7SCZ - chains J and F of the 11 polymer chains in the assembly; structure by electron microscopy, 3.50 A resolution.

Chain J:
Molecule: 147-nt DNA strand
Sequence (147 nucleotides; row label = number of the first residue in the row; numbers below 1 keep their minus sign (DA-73 is residue -73)):
   -73 ATCGAGAATCCCGGTGCCGAGGCCGCTCAATTGGTCGTAGACAGCTCTAG
   -23 CACCGCTTAAACGCACGTACGCGCTGTCCCCCGCGTTTTAACCGCCAAGG
    27 GGATTACTCCCTAGTCTCCAGGCACGTGTCAGATATATACATCCGAT

Chain F:
Name: Histone H4
From: Homo sapiens
Reference sequence: P62805 (H4_HUMAN); residues 0-102 here correspond to UniProt positions 1-103 (UniProt number = residue number + 1)
Amino-acid sequence (106 residues; each row starts with the number of its first residue; numbers below 1 keep their minus sign (Gly-3 is residue -3)):
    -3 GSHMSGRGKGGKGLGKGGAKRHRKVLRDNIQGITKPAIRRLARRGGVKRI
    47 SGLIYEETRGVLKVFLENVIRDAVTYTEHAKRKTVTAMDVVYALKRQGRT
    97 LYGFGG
Unresolved in the structure: -3 to 15
Construct notes: expression tag (-3 to -1)
Swiss-Prot annotation at these positions:
  - DNA-binding region: Lys16 to Lys20
  - modified residue: Ser1 (N-acetylserine), Arg3 (Asymmetric dimethylarginine), Lys5 (N6-(2-hydroxyisobutyryl)lysine), Lys8 (N6-(2-hydroxyisobutyryl)lysine), Lys12 (N6-(2-hydroxyisobutyryl)lysine), Lys16 (N6-(2-hydroxyisobutyryl)lysine), Lys20 (N6,N6,N6-trimethyllysine), Lys31 (N6-(2-hydroxyisobutyryl)lysine), Lys44 (N6-(2-hydroxyisobutyryl)lysine), Ser47 (Phosphoserine), Tyr51 (Phosphotyrosine), Lys59 (N6-(2-hydroxyisobutyryl)lysine), Lys77 (N6-(2-hydroxyisobutyryl)lysine), Lys79 (N6-(2-hydroxyisobutyryl)lysine), Thr80 (Phosphothreonine), Tyr88 (Phosphotyrosine), Lys91 (N6-(2-hydroxyisobutyryl)lysine)
  - cross-link (Glycyl lysine isopeptide (Lys-Gly)): Lys12 (interchain with G-Cter in SUMO2), Lys20 (interchain with G-Cter in SUMO2), Lys31 (interchain with G-Cter in SUMO2), Lys59 (interchain with G-Cter in SUMO2), Lys79 (interchain with G-Cter in SUMO2), Lys91 (interchain with G-Cter in SUMO2)

Interface between chain J and chain F:
Pairs across the interface - 11 pairs, chain J then chain F:
  DC7(J) with Arg45(F), hydrogen bond to the sugar; Ile46(F), phosphate contact; Ser47(F), hydrogen bond to the phosphate; Gly48(F), hydrogen bond to the phosphate
  DC8(J) with Arg45(F), phosphate contact; Ile46(F), hydrogen bond to the phosphate
  DG27(J) with Lys79(F), salt bridge to the phosphate
  DG28(J) with Arg78(F), phosphate contact; Lys79(F), hydrogen bond to the phosphate; Thr80(F), hydrogen bond to the phosphate
  DA29(J) with Arg78(F), phosphate contact
Interface residues without a listed pair, chain J (7 interface residues in all): DC6, DG9
Interface residues without a listed pair, chain F (12 interface residues in all): Arg35, Arg39, Lys44, Tyr51, Lys77

Overview:
Chain J and chain F form an interface of 7 and 12 residues respectively, with 6 hydrogen bonds and 1 salt
bridge. Polar contacts include DC7(J)-Arg45(F), DC7(J)-Ser47(F) and DC7(J)-Gly48(F). Curated annotation
(UniProt) lists a DNA-binding region on chain F.
Chain J is a 147-nt DNA strand and chain F is Histone H4 (Homo sapiens); the structure, Nuc147 bound to
multiple BRCTs, was determined by electron microscopy, deposited together with 7SCY.
